Entry 8K46 (electron microscopy, 3.37 A resolution); this record covers chains E and A of the 6 polymer chains in the assembly.

[Chain E]
Molecule: nanobody Nb4
Organism: Vicugna pacos
Notes: antibody fragment or engineered binder
Sequence (124 residues; numbered 1 to 126; 2 numbers in that range are skipped by the numbering (no residue carries them; nothing is unmodelled there); the number before each row is that of its first residue):
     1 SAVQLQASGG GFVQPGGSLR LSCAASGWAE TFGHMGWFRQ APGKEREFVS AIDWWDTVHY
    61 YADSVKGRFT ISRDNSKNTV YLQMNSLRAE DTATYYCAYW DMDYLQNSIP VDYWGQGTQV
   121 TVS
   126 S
Cystine bridges: Cys23-Cys97

[Chain A]
Molecule: Spike glycoprotein
Organism: Severe acute respiratory syndrome coronavirus 2
UniProt: P0DTC2 (SPIKE_SARS2); residue numbers follow UniProt; this construct covers 1-1208
Sequence (1288 residues; each row starts with the number of its first residue):
     1 MFVFLVLLPL VSSQCVNLIT RTQLPPAYTN SFTRGVYYPD KVFRSSVLHS TQDLFLPFFS
    61 NVTWFHAIHV SGTNGTKRFD NPVLPFNDGV YFASTEKSNI IRGWIFGTTL DSKTQSLLIV
   121 NNATNVVIKV CEFQFCNDPF LDVYYHKNNK SWMESEFRVY SSANNCTFEY VSQPFLMDLE
   181 GKQGNFKNLR EFVFKNIDGY FKIYSKHTPI NLGRDLPQGF SALEPLVDLP IGINITRFQT
   241 LLALHRSYLT PGDSSSGWTA GAAAYYVGYL QPRTFLLKYN ENGTITDAVD CALDPLSETK
   301 CTLKSFTVEK GIYQTSNFRV QPTESIVRFP NITNLCPFDE VFNATRFASV YAWNRKRISN
   361 CVADYSVLYN FAPFFAFKCY GVSPTKLNDL CFTNVYADSF VIRGNEVSQI APGQTGNIAD
   421 YNYKLPDDFT GCVIAWNSNK LDSKVGGNYN YRYRLFRKSN LKPFERDIST EIYQAGNKPC
   481 NGVAGVNCYF PLQSYGFRPT YGVGHQPYRV VVLSFELLHA PATVCGPKKS TNLVKNKCVN
   541 FNFNGLTGTG VLTESNKKFL PFQQFGRDIA DTTDAVRDPQ TLEILDITPC SFGGVSVITP
   601 GTNTSNQVAV LYQGVNCTEV PVAIHADQLT PTWRVYSTGS NVFQTRAGCL IGAEYVNSSY
   661 ECDIPIGAGI CASYQTQTKS HGSASSVASQ SIIAYTMSLG AENSVAYSNN SIAIPTNFTI
   721 SVTTEILPVS MTKTSVDCTM YICGDSTECS NLLLQYGSFC TQLKRALTGI AVEQDKNTQE
   781 VFAQVKQIYK TPPIKYFGGF NFSQILPDPS KPSKRSPIED LLFNKVTLAD AGFIKQYGDC
   841 LGDIAARDLI CAQKFNGLTV LPPLLTDEMI AQYTSALLAG TITSGWTFGA GPALQIPFPM
   901 QMAYRFNGIG VTQNVLYENQ KLIANQFNSA IGKIQDSLSS TPSALGKLQD VVNHNAQALN
   961 TLVKQLSSKF GAISSVLNDI LSRLDPPEAE VQIDRLITGR LQSLQTYVTQ QLIRAAEIRA
  1021 SANLAATKMS ECVLGQSKRV DFCGKGYHLM SFPQSAPHGV VFLHVTYVPA QEKNFTTAPA
  1081 ICHDGKAHFP REGVFVSNGT HWFVTQRNFY EPQIITTDNT FVSGNCDVVI GIVNNTVYDP
  1141 LQPELDSFKE ELDKYFKNHT SPDVDLGDIS GINASVVNIQ KEIDRLNEVA KNLNESLIDL
  1201 QELGKYEQGS GYIPEAPRDG QAYVRKDGEW VFLSTFLSGL EVLFQGPGGW SHPQFEKGGG
  1261 SGGGSGGSAW SHPQFEKGGS HHHHHHHH
Not modelled in the structure: 1-28, 68-70, 525-529, 678-688, 829-848, 1151-1288
Construct notes: conflict Ile19 (Thr in P0DTC2), Ser658 (Asn in P0DTC2), Gly682 (Arg in P0DTC2), Ser683 (Arg in P0DTC2), Ser685 (Arg in P0DTC2), Pro817 (Phe in P0DTC2), Pro892 (Ala in P0DTC2), Pro899 (Ala in P0DTC2), Pro942 (Ala in P0DTC2), Pro986 (Lys in P0DTC2), Pro987 (Val in P0DTC2); variant Asp142 (Gly in P0DTC2), Gly213 (Val in P0DTC2), Asp339 (Gly in P0DTC2), Phe371 (Ser in P0DTC2), Pro373 (Ser in P0DTC2), Phe375 (Ser in P0DTC2), Ala376 (Thr in P0DTC2), Asn405 (Asp in P0DTC2), Ser408 (Arg in P0DTC2), Asn417 (Lys in P0DTC2), Lys440 (Asn in P0DTC2), Arg452 (Leu in P0DTC2), Asn477 (Ser in P0DTC2), Lys478 (Thr in P0DTC2), Ala484 (Glu in P0DTC2), Val486 (Phe in P0DTC2), Arg498 (Gln in P0DTC2), Tyr501 (Asn in P0DTC2), His505 (Tyr in P0DTC2), Gly614 (Asp in P0DTC2), Tyr655 (His in P0DTC2), Lys679 (Asn in P0DTC2), His681 (Pro in P0DTC2), Lys764 (Asn in P0DTC2), Tyr796 (Asp in P0DTC2), His954 (Gln in P0DTC2), Lys969 (Asn in P0DTC2); expression tag (1209-1288)
UniProt features mapped onto this chain:
  - region: Asn280 to Cys301 (Putative superantigen), Asn448 to Tyr451, Tyr453 to Phe456 (Immunodominant HLA epitope recognized by the CD8+), Ser816 to Tyr837 (Fusion peptide 1), Lys835 to Phe855 (Fusion peptide 2), Asp1163 to Glu1202 (Heptad repeat 2)
  - site: Arg815, Ser816 (Cleavage)
  - glycosylation: Asn17 (N-linked (GlcNAc...) (complex) asparagine), Asn61 (N-linked (GlcNAc...) (hybrid) asparagine), Asn74 (N-linked (GlcNAc...) (complex) asparagine), Asn122 (N-linked (GlcNAc...) (hybrid) asparagine), Asn149 (N-linked (GlcNAc...) (complex) asparagine), Asn165 (N-linked (GlcNAc...) (complex) asparagine), Asn234 (N-linked (GlcNAc...) (high mannose) asparagine), Asn282 (N-linked (GlcNAc...) (complex) asparagine), Thr323 (O-linked (GalNAc) threonine), Ser325 (O-linked (HexNAc...) serine), Asn331 (N-linked (GlcNAc...) (complex) asparagine), Asn343 (N-linked (GlcNAc...) (complex) asparagine), Asn603 (N-linked (GlcNAc...) (hybrid) asparagine), Asn616 (N-linked (GlcNAc...) (complex) asparagine), Asn657 (N-linked (GlcNAc...) (complex) asparagine), Thr676 (O-linked (GlcNAc...) threonine), Thr678 (O-linked (GlcNAc...) threonine), Asn709 (N-linked (GlcNAc...) (high mannose) asparagine), Asn717 (N-linked (GlcNAc...) (hybrid) asparagine), Asn801 (N-linked (GlcNAc...) (hybrid) asparagine) and 6 more in UniProt
  - natural variant: Leu5 (L5F: In strain: Iota/B.1.526), Ser13 (S13I: In strain: Epsilon/B.1.427/B.1.429), Leu18 (L18F: In strain: Beta/B.1.351, Gamma/P.1 and 1 more), Thr20 (T20N: In strain: Gamma/P.1), Leu24 to Ala27 (sequence variant, change not given here; In strain: Omicron/BA.2, Omicron/BA.2.12.1 and 6 more), Pro26 (P26S: In strain: Gamma/P.1), Gln52 (Q52H: In strain: Omicron/EG.5.1), Ala67 (A67V: In strain: Eta/B.1.525, Omicron/BA.1), His69 to Val70 (deletion: In strain: Alpha/B.1.1.7, Eta/B.1.525 and 5 more), Gly75 (G75V: In strain: Lambda/C.37), Thr76 (T76I: In strain: Lambda/C.37), Asp80 (D80A: In strain: Beta/B.1.351), 79 further natural variant entries in UniProt
  - mutagenesis: His69 to Val70 (Increased incorporation of cleaved spike into virions), Asn121 (N121Q: Partial loss of biliverdin affinity), Arg190 (R190K: Partial loss of biliverdin affinity), Asn234 (N234Q: Increased resistance to neutralizing antibodies), Asn331 (N331Q: Reduced viral infectivity), Asn343 (N343Q: Reduced viral infectivity), Tyr453 (Y453F: Decreased HLA binding to NF9 epitope. Increased binding affinity to human ACE2), Ala475 (A475V: Increased resistance to neutralizing antibodies), Val483 (V483A: Increased resistance to neutralizing antibodies), Phe490 (F490L: Increased resistance to neutralizing antibodies and human covalescent sera neutralization), Gln493 (Q493N: Reduced host ACE2-binding affinity in vitro; Q493Y: Reduced host ACE2-binding affinity in vitro), His519 (H519P: Increased resistance to human covalescent sera neutralization), 5 further mutagenesis entries in UniProt
Cystine bridges: Cys131-Cys166, Cys291-Cys301, Cys336-Cys361, Cys379-Cys432, Cys480-Cys488, Cys617-Cys649, Cys662-Cys671, Cys738-Cys760, Cys743-Cys749, Cys1032-Cys1043, Cys1082-Cys1126
Glycans and other covalent adducts: N-acetylglucosamine (NAG) linked to Asn234, Asn282, Asn603, Asn616, Asn717, Asn801, Asn1074, Asn1098, Asn1134
Residues lining bound ligands: N-acetylglucosamine (NAG; 2-acetamido-2-deoxy-beta-D-glucopyranose): Asn61, Gly257, Trp258

[How chain E and chain A interact]
Contacting residue pairs (34; chain E residue first):
  Ala25(E) - Phe374(A)
  Ser26(E) - Pro373(A)
  Ser26(E) - Phe374(A)
  Gly27(E) - Tyr369(A)
  Gly27(E) - Pro373(A)  hydrogen bond (backbone-backbone)
  Gly27(E) - Phe375(A)
  Trp28(E) - Tyr369(A)
  Trp28(E) - Phe375(A)  hydrophobic
  Trp28(E) - Phe377(A)  hydrophobic
  Trp28(E) - Pro384(A)  hydrophobic
  Trp28(E) - Thr385(A)
  Ala29(E) - Phe374(A)  hydrophobic
  Ala29(E) - Phe375(A)  hydrogen bond (backbone-backbone)
  Ala29(E) - Ala376(A)
  Ala29(E) - Phe377(A)  hydrogen bond (backbone-backbone)
  Ala29(E) - Lys378(A)
  Glu30(E) - Lys378(A)
  Glu30(E) - Pro384(A)
  Phe32(E) - Phe374(A)  hydrophobic
  Phe32(E) - Ala376(A)  hydrophobic
  Phe32(E) - Val407(A)  hydrophobic
  Phe32(E) - Tyr508(A)  hydrophobic
  Trp54(E) - Phe374(A)  hydrophobic
  Trp54(E) - Tyr508(A)
  Trp55(E) - Gly404(A)  hydrogen bond (side chain-backbone)
  Trp55(E) - Asn405(A)
  Trp55(E) - Val407(A)  hydrophobic
  Trp55(E) - Val503(A)
  Trp55(E) - Gly504(A)
  Trp55(E) - Tyr508(A)
  Asp56(E) - Val503(A)
  Thr57(E) - Asn405(A)
  Asn75(E) - Val503(A)
  Asn75(E) - Gln506(A)  hydrogen bond (backbone-side chain)
Interface residues without a listed pair, chain E (16 interface residues in all): Thr31, Asp53, Asp74, Tyr99
Interface residues without a listed pair, chain A (18 interface residues in all): Cys379, Ala435

[Overview]
16 residues of chain E and 18 residues of chain A are in contact; the contacts include 5 hydrogen bonds. Polar
contacts include Trp55(E)-Gly404(A), Asn75(E)-Gln506(A) and Gly27(E)-Pro373(A). Bound to chain A:
N-acetylglucosamine.
Here chain E is nanobody Nb4 (Vicugna pacos) and chain A is Spike glycoprotein (Severe acute respiratory
syndrome coronavirus 2). Entry 8K46 (A potent and broad-spectrum neutralizing nanobody for SARS-CoV-2 viruses
including all major Omicron strains) was determined by electron microscopy, deposited together with 8K3K, 8K45
and 8K47.
